5D0X - chains N and a of the 28 polymer chains in the assembly; structure by X-ray diffraction, 2.60 A resolution.

== Chain N ==
Protein: Proteasome subunit beta type-1
From: Saccharomyces cerevisiae (strain ATCC 204508 / S288c)
Notes: EC 3.4.25.1
Reference sequence: P38624 (PSB1_YEAST); residues 1-196 here correspond to UniProt positions 20-215 (UniProt number = residue number + 19)
Sequence (196 residues; numbered 1 to 196; the number before each row is that of its first residue):
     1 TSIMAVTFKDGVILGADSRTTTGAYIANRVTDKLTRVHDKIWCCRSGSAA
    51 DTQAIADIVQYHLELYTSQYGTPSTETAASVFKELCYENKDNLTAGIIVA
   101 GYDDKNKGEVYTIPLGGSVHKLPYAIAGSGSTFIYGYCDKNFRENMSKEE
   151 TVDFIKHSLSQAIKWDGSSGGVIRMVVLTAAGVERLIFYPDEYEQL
Covalent attachments: bortezomib (BO2) linked to Thr1
Ion coordination: Mg2+: Ile163, Asp166, Ser169
Ligand contacts: bortezomib (BO2; N-[(1R)-1-(dihydroxyboryl)-3-methylbutyl]-N-(pyrazin-2-ylcarbonyl)-L-phenylalaninamide): Arg19, Thr20, Thr21, Thr22, Ala27, Lys33, Arg45, Ser46, Gly47, Ser48, Ala49, Thr52, Ser168
What the authors report for this chain:
  - catalytic residues: Lys33 (proposed by the authors, not directly observed)

== Chain a ==
Protein: Proteasome subunit beta type-7
From: Saccharomyces cerevisiae (strain ATCC 204508 / S288c)
Notes: EC 3.4.25.1
Reference sequence: P30657 (PSB7_YEAST); residues -12 to 233 here correspond to UniProt positions 21-266 (UniProt number = residue number + 33)
Sequence (246 residues; numbered -12 to 233; the number before each row is that of its first residue; numbers below 1 keep their minus sign (Thr-12 is residue -12)):
   -12 TQIANAGASPMVNTQQPIVTGTSVISMKYDNGVIIAADNLGSYGSLLRFN
    38 GVERLIPVGDNTVVGISGDISDMQHIERLLKDLVTENAYDNPLADAEEAL
    88 EPSYIFEYLATVMYQRRSKMNPLWNAIIVAGVQSNGDQFLRYVNLLGVTY
   138 SSPTLATGFGAHMANPLLRKVVDRESDIPKTTVQVAEEAIVNAMRVLYYR
   188 DARSSRNFSLAIIDKNTGLTFKKNLQVENMKWDFAKDIKGYGTQKI
Unresolved in the structure: -12 to 0

== Interface between chain N and chain a ==
Pairs across the interface - 65 pairs, chain N then chain a:
  Arg19(N) - Ala189(a)
  Thr21(N) - Ala189(a)
  Ala24(N) - Phe146(a)  hydrophobic
  Ala24(N) - Arg187(a)
  Ala24(N) - Asp188(a)
  Ala24(N) - Ala189(a)  hydrogen bond (backbone-backbone)
  Tyr25(N) - Phe146(a)
  Tyr25(N) - Arg187(a)
  Ile26(N) - Tyr186(a)
  Ile26(N) - Arg187(a)  hydrogen bond (backbone-backbone)
  Ile26(N) - Asp188(a)
  Ile26(N) - Ala189(a)
  Ala27(N) - Arg187(a)  hydrogen bond (backbone-side chain)
  Asn28(N) - Arg187(a)
  Arg29(N) - Tyr186(a)
  Arg29(N) - Arg187(a)
  Arg29(N) - Lys218(a)  hydrogen bond (side chain-backbone)
  Arg29(N) - Trp219(a)
  Arg29(N) - Phe221(a)
  Val30(N) - Phe221(a)  hydrophobic
  Val30(N) - Ala222(a)  hydrophobic
  Val30(N) - Ile225(a)  hydrophobic
  Asp32(N) - Lys226(a)
  Asp32(N) - Gly227(a)  hydrogen bond (side chain-backbone)
  Asp32(N) - Gln231(a)
  Leu34(N) - Gln231(a)
  Thr35(N) - Tyr228(a)
  Thr35(N) - Gln231(a)
  Arg36(N) - Gln231(a)  hydrogen bond (backbone-side chain)
  Arg36(N) - Ile233(a)
  Trp42(N) - Gln231(a)
  Trp42(N) - Ile233(a)
  Arg45(N) - Tyr228(a)
  Gln53(N) - Tyr228(a)  hydrogen bond (backbone-side chain)
  Ala56(N) - Tyr228(a)
  Asp57(N) - Tyr228(a)  hydrogen bond
  Phe133(N) - Leu33(a)  hydrophobic
  Lys164(N) - Leu34(a)
  Trp165(N) - Ser32(a)
  Trp165(N) - Leu33(a)
  Trp165(N) - Leu34(a)  hydrogen bond (backbone-backbone)
  Trp165(N) - Arg35(a)
  Trp165(N) - Asn37(a)
  Asp166(N) - Ser32(a)
  Gly167(N) - Ser32(a)  hydrogen bond (backbone-backbone)
  Gly167(N) - Leu34(a)
  Gly167(N) - Ala189(a)
  Gly167(N) - Arg190(a)
  Gly171(N) - Trp219(a)
  Val172(N) - Trp219(a)  hydrophobic
  Val172(N) - Ala222(a)  hydrophobic
  Arg174(N) - Ala222(a)  hydrogen bond (side chain-backbone)
  Arg174(N) - Ile225(a)  hydrogen bond (side chain-backbone)
  Arg185(N) - Lys226(a)
  Arg185(N) - Gln231(a)
  Arg185(N) - Ile233(a)  hydrogen bond (side chain-backbone)
  Ile187(N) - Ala222(a)  hydrophobic
  Ile187(N) - Lys223(a)
  Tyr189(N) - Trp219(a)
  Tyr189(N) - Asp220(a)  hydrogen bond
  Tyr189(N) - Lys223(a)
  Pro190(N) - Trp219(a)
  Asp191(N) - Arg193(a)  salt bridge
  Glu194(N) - Tyr185(a)  hydrogen bond
  Glu194(N) - Arg193(a)  salt bridge
Also at the interface, not in a pair above, chain N (36 interface residues in all): Gly23, Ile163, Ser168, Val183
Also at the interface, not in a pair above, chain a (27 interface residues in all): Met150, Met217

== In short ==
36 residues of chain N face 27 of chain a across their interface; the contacts include 15 hydrogen bonds and 2
salt bridges. Polar contacts include Asp191(N)-Arg193(a), Glu194(N)-Arg193(a) and Ala27(N)-Arg187(a).
Covalently linked bortezomib: at Thr1(N). The Mg2+ site is built by Ile163(N), Asp166(N) and Ser169(N). The
paper reports the catalytic residue Lys33(N).
Here chain N is Proteasome subunit beta type-1 and chain a is Proteasome subunit beta type-7, both from
Saccharomyces cerevisiae (strain ATCC 204508 / S288c). Entry 5D0X (Yeast 20S proteasome beta5-T1S mutant in
complex with Bortezomib) was determined by X-ray diffraction (same publication as 5CZ4, 5CZ5, 5CZ6, 5CZ7,
5CZ8, 5CZ9 and 16 further entries).
